6VNW - chains F and I of the 8 polymer chains in the assembly; structure by electron microscopy, 3.44 A resolution.

[Chain F]
Molecule: Tetratricopeptide repeat domain 8
From: Bos taurus
UniProt: F1N4X0 (F1N4X0_BOVIN); residue numbers follow UniProt; this construct covers 1-501
Sequence (501 residues; each row starts with the number of its first residue):
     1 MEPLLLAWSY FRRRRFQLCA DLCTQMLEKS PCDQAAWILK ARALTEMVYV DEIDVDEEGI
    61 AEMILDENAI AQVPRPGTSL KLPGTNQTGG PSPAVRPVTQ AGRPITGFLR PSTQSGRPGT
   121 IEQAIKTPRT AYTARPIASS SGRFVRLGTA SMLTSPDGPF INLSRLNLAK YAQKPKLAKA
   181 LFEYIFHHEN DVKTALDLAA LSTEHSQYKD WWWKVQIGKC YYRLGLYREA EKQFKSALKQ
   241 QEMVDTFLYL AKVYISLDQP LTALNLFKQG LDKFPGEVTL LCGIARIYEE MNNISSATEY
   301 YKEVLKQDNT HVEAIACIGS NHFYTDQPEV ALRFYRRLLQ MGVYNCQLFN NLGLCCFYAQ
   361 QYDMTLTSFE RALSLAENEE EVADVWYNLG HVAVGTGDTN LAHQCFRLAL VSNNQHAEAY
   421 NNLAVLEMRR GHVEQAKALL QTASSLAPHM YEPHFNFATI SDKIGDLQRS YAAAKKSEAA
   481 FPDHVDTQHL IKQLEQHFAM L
Not modelled in the structure: 82-89, 142-157, 500-501

[Chain I]
Molecule: Bardet-Biedl syndrome 9
From: Bos taurus
UniProt: E1BHJ5 (E1BHJ5_BOVIN); numbering as in UniProt (aligned over 1-887)
Sequence (887 residues; each row starts with the number of its first residue):
     1 MSLFKARDWW STVLGDKEEF DQGCLCLADV DNTGNGQDKI IVGSFMGYLR IFNPHPVKTG
    61 DGAQAEDLLL EVHLRDPILQ VEVGKFVSGT EMLHLAVLHS RKLCVYSVSG TLGNVEHGNQ
   121 YQIKLMYEHN LQRTACNMTY GSFGGVKGRD LICIQSVDGM LMVFEQESYA FGRFLPGSLL
   181 PGPLAYSSRT DSFITVSSCH QVESYKYQVL AFATDADKRQ ETEQQKHGSG KRLVVDWTLN
   241 IGEQAIDICI VSFIQSASSV FVLGERNFFC LKDNGQIQFM KKLDYSPSCF LPYCSVSEGT
   301 INTLIGNHNN MLHIYQDVTL KWATQLPHVP VAVRVGCLHD LKGVIVTLSD DGHLQCSYLG
   361 TDPSLFQAPK VESRELNYDE LDMELKELQK VIKNVNKSQD VWPLTEREDD LKVSAMVSPN
   421 FDSVSQATDV EVGADLVPSV TVKVTLKNRV ALQKIKLSIY VQPPLVLTGD QFTFEFMAPE
   481 MTRTVGFSVY LKGSYSPPEL EGNAVVSYSR PTERNPDGIP RVSQCKFRLP LKLVCLPGQP
   541 SKTASHKLTI DTNKSPVSLL SLFPGFAKQS EDDQVNVMGF RFLGGSQVTL LASKTSQRYR
   601 IQSEQFEDLW LITNELIIRL QEYFEKQGIK DFTCSFSGSV PLEEYFELID HHFELRINGE
   661 KLEELLSERA VQFRAIQRRL LTRFKDKTPA PLQHLDTLLD GTYKQVIALA DAVEENQDNL
   721 FQSFTRLKSA THLVILLIGL WQKLSADQIA ILEAAFLPLQ QDTQELGWEE TVDAALSHLL
   781 KTCLSKSSKE QALNLNSQLG IPKDTSQLKK HITLFCDRLA KGGRLCLSTD AAAPQTMVMP
   841 GGCATIPESD LEGRSIDQDS SELFTNHKHL MVETPVPEVS PLQGVTE
Not modelled in the structure: 1, 57-62, 214-233, 398-409, 421-438, 568-574, 829-887

[Chain F / chain I interface]
Contacting residue pairs - 86 pairs, chain F then chain I:
  Met1(F) - Pro77(I)  hydrophobic
  Glu2(F) - Ser100(I)
  Glu2(F) - Arg101(I)  salt bridge
  Glu2(F) - Thr134(I)  hydrogen bond
  Leu4(F) - Val157(I)  hydrophobic
  Leu5(F) - Leu79(I)  hydrophobic
  Leu5(F) - Ala135(I)
  Leu5(F) - Cys136(I)  hydrophobic
  Leu5(F) - Val157(I)  hydrophobic
  Trp8(F) - Cys136(I)  hydrophobic
  Trp8(F) - Pro181(I)  hydrogen bond (side chain-backbone)
  Ser9(F) - Asp21(I)  hydrogen bond
  Tyr10(F) - Glu19(I)  hydrogen bond
  Arg12(F) - Asp21(I)
  Arg12(F) - Gln22(I)
  Arg12(F) - Pro183(I)
  Arg12(F) - Ile246(I)  hydrogen bond (side chain-backbone)
  Arg13(F) - Phe20(I)  hydrogen bond (side chain-backbone)
  Arg13(F) - Asp21(I)  salt bridge
  Arg13(F) - Phe45(I)
  Arg13(F) - His308(I)  hydrogen bond (backbone-side chain)
  Arg13(F) - Asp350(I)  salt bridge
  Arg14(F) - Ser286(I)
  Arg14(F) - His308(I)
  Arg15(F) - Asp350(I)  salt bridge
  Gln34(F) - Leu179(I)
  Ala35(F) - Leu179(I)  hydrophobic
  Ala35(F) - Leu180(I)
  Ile38(F) - Leu179(I)  hydrophobic
  Ile38(F) - Ser198(I)
  Leu39(F) - Leu180(I)  hydrophobic
  Arg42(F) - Glu265(I)  salt bridge
  Glu46(F) - Glu265(I)
  Glu46(F) - Arg266(I)  salt bridge
  Tyr49(F) - Arg266(I)
  Asp51(F) - Lys282(I)  salt bridge
  Ile53(F) - Lys282(I)
  Ile64(F) - Arg678(I)
  Leu65(F) - Arg674(I)
  Glu67(F) - Arg678(I)  salt bridge
  Ile121(F) - Arg674(I)
  Lys176(F) - Ser198(I)
  Lys176(F) - Cys199(I)
  Leu177(F) - Leu179(I)  hydrophobic
  Lys179(F) - His200(I)
  Lys179(F) - Asn240(I)
  Glu183(F) - His200(I)  salt bridge
  Asp210(F) - Asn240(I)
  Trp211(F) - Asn240(I)  hydrogen bond (side chain-backbone)
  Trp211(F) - Ile241(I)
  Trp211(F) - Gly242(I)
  Trp212(F) - Gly242(I)  hydrogen bond (side chain-backbone)
  Glu229(F) - Lys687(I)  salt bridge
  Gln241(F) - Leu239(I)
  Gln241(F) - Asn240(I)
  Met243(F) - Asn240(I)
  Met243(F) - Phe269(I)  hydrophobic
  Met243(F) - Ile277(I)  hydrophobic
  Met243(F) - Met280(I)  hydrophobic
  Asp245(F) - Asn267(I)
  Asp245(F) - Lys282(I)  salt bridge
  Leu248(F) - Lys282(I)
  Phe274(F) - Met280(I)  hydrophobic
  Glu277(F) - Met280(I)
  Glu277(F) - Lys282(I)  hydrogen bond (side chain-backbone)
  Val278(F) - Lys281(I)
  Gln307(F) - Thr319(I)
  Gln307(F) - Leu320(I)  hydrogen bond (backbone-backbone)
  Asp308(F) - Leu320(I)
  Thr310(F) - Leu320(I)
  Thr310(F) - Ala323(I)
  Arg336(F) - Phe366(I)
  Arg337(F) - Phe4(I)
  Gln340(F) - Leu3(I)
  Gln340(F) - Phe4(I)
  Gln340(F) - Gln325(I)
  Gln340(F) - Phe366(I)
  Met341(F) - Phe4(I)  hydrophobic
  Met341(F) - Met311(I)
  Met341(F) - Ala323(I)  hydrophobic
  Gly342(F) - Gln325(I)
  Asp363(F) - Gln367(I)
  Asp363(F) - Ala368(I)  hydrogen bond (side chain-backbone)
  Met364(F) - Gln367(I)
  Met364(F) - Ala368(I)
  Gln404(F) - Ile392(I)
Also at the interface, not in a pair above, chain F (60 interface residues in all): Leu6, Phe11, Pro175, Gly225, Leu226, Val244, Gly276, Thr279, Lys306, Leu339
Also at the interface, not in a pair above, chain I (56 interface residues in all): Asn137, Gly182, His313, Val318, Pro369, Lys685

[In short]
60 residues of chain F face 56 of chain I across their interface, with 12 hydrogen bonds and 11 salt bridges.
Among the polar pairs are Glu2(F)-Arg101(I), Arg13(F)-Asp21(I) and Arg13(F)-Asp350(I).
Chain F is Tetratricopeptide repeat domain 8 and chain I is Bardet-Biedl syndrome 9, both from Bos taurus; the
structure, Cryo-EM structure of apo-BBSome, was determined by electron microscopy, deposited together with
6VOA.
